8FFZ - chains H and J of the 10 polymer chains in the assembly; structure by electron microscopy, 3.80 A resolution.

== Chain H ==
Molecule: Transcription factor IIIB 70 kDa subunit, TATA-box-binding protein
Source organism: Saccharomyces cerevisiae S288C
UniProtKB: chimeric construct of P29056, P13393: residues 1-382 from P29056 (TF3B_YEAST) positions 1-382 (same numbers); residues 387-566 from P13393 positions 61-240 (UniProt number = residue number - 326); residues 579-736 from P29056 (TF3B_YEAST) positions 439-596 (UniProt number = residue number - 140)
Chain sequence (736 residues; numbered 1 to 736; the number before each row is that of its first residue):
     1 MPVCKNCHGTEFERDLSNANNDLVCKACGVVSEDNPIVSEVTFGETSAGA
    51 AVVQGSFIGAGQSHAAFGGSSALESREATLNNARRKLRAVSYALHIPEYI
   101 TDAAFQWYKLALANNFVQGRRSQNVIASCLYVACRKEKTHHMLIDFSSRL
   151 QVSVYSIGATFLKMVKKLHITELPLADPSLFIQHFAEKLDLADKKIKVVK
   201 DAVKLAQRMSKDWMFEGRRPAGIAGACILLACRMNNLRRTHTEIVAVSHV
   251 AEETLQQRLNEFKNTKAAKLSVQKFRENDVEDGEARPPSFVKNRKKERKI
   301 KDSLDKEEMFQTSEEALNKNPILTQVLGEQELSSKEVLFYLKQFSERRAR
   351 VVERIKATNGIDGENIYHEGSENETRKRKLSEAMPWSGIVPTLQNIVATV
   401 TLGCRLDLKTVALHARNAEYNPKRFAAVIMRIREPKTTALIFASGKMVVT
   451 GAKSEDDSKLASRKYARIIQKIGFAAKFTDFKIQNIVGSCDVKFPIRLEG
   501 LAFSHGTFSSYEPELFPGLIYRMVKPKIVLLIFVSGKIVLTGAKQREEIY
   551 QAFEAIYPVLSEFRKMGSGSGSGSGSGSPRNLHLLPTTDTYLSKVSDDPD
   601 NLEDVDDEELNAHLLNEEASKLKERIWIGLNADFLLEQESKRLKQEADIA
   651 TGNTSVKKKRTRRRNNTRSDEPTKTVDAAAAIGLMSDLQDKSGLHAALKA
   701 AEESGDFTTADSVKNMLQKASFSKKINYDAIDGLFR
Unresolved in the structure: 1-176, 298-386, 567-575, 603-736
Differences from the reference sequence: linker (383-386, 567-578)
Swiss-Prot annotation at these positions:
  - zinc finger: Met1 to Glu33 (TFIIB-type)
  - binding site (Zn(2+)): Cys4, Cys7, Cys25, Cys28
  - modified residue: Ser381 (Phosphoserine)

== Chain J ==
Molecule: 171-nt DNA strand
Sequence (171 nucleotides; each row starts with the number of its first residue):
     1 AGATTGCAGCACCTGAGTTTCGCGTATGGTCACCCACTACACTACTCGGT
    51 CAGGCTCTTACCAGCTTAACTACAGTTGATCGGACGGGAAACGGTGCTTT
   101 CTGGTAGATATGGCCGCAACCGATAGTTTAACGGAAACGCAGGTGATATG
   151 AGGGCAGGGTCCAGACATGTT
Unresolved in the structure: 152-171

== Interface between chain H and chain J ==
Residue-residue contacts (19):
  Arg218(H) - DG150(J)  salt bridge to the phosphate
  Arg218(H) - DA151(J)  phosphate contact
  Arg219(H) - DA151(J)  hydrogen bond to the phosphate
  Thr254(H) - DA151(J)  sugar contact
  Ser289(H) - DT149(J)  phosphate contact
  Ser289(H) - DG150(J)  phosphate contact
  Val397(H) - DG145(J)  base contact
  Arg424(H) - DG143(J)  salt bridge to the phosphate
  Phe425(H) - DG142(J)  base contact
  Phe425(H) - DG143(J)  stacking on the base
  Thr438(H) - DG145(J)  hydrogen bond to the phosphate
  Leu440(H) - DG143(J)  base contact
  Phe516(H) - DA148(J)  base contact
  Pro517(H) - DT149(J)  base contact
  Phe533(H) - DA148(J)  base contact
  Ser535(H) - DT149(J)  hydrogen bond to the phosphate
  Lys537(H) - DA148(J)  salt bridge to the phosphate
  Lys537(H) - DT149(J)  phosphate contact
  Val539(H) - DT147(J)  sugar contact
Interface residues without a listed pair, chain H (20 interface residues in all): Gln257, Gln394, Asn395, Ile429, Val487
Interface residues without a listed pair, chain J (9 interface residues in all): DT144

== Summary ==
20 residues of chain H face 9 of chain J across their interface, with 3 hydrogen bonds, 3 salt bridges and 1
aromatic stacking contact. Polar pairs include Arg219(H)-DA151(J), Thr438(H)-DG145(J) and Ser535(H)-DT149(J).
UniProt lists 4 Zn2+-binding residues on chain H.
Chain H is Transcription factor IIIB 70 kDa subunit, TATA-box-binding protein (Saccharomyces cerevisiae S288C)
and chain J is a 171-nt DNA strand; the structure, TFIIIA-TFIIIC-Brf1-TBP complex bound to 5S rRNA gene, was
determined by electron microscopy.
